1B8Y - chain A; structure by X-ray diffraction, 2.00 A resolution.

# Chain A
Molecule: Protein (stromelysin-1)
From: Homo sapiens
Notes: EC 3.4.24.17; fragment: catalytic domain
UniProt: P08254 (MMP3_HUMAN); residues 83-249 here correspond to UniProt positions 100-266 (UniProt number = residue number + 17)
Sequence (167 residues; numbered 83 to 249; the number before each row is that of its first residue):
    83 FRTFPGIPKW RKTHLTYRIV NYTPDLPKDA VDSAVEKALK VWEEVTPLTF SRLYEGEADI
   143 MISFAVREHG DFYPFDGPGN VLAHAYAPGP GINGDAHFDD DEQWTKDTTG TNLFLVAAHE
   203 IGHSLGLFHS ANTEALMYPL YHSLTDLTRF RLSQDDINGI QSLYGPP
Ion coordination: Ca2+ site 1: Asp107, Asp182, Glu184; Ca2+ site 2: Asp141, Gly173, Asn175, Asp177; Zn2+ site 1: His151, Asp153, His166, His179; Ca2+ site 3: Asp158, Gly159, Gly161, Val163, Asp181, Glu184; Zn2+ site 2: His201, His205, His211 (together with IN7)
Ligand contacts: IN7 ([4-(4-phenyl-piperidin-1-yl)-benzenesulfonylamino]-acetic acid): Asn162, Val163, Leu164, Ala165, Leu197, Val198, His201, Glu202, His205, His211, Glu216, Ala217, Leu218, Tyr220, Pro221, Leu222, Tyr223, His224, Leu226, Phe232
Swiss-Prot annotation at these positions:
  - active site: Glu202
  - binding site (Ca(2+)): Asp107, Asp141, Asp158, Gly159, Gly161, Val163, Gly173, Asn175, Asp177, Asp181, Asp182, Glu184
  - binding site (Zn(2+)): His151, Asp153, His166, His179, His201, His205, His211

# Overview
Chain A binds compound IN7. Asp107, Asp182 and Glu184 form the Ca2+ site 1. Asp141, Gly173, Asn175 and Asp177
coordinate Ca2+ site 2. UniProt lists active-site residue Glu202, 12 Ca2+-binding residues and 7 Zn2+-binding
residues.
Chain A is Protein (stromelysin-1) (Homo sapiens); the structure, X-ray structure of human stromelysin
catalytic domain complexed with non-peptide inhibitors: implications for inhibitor selectivity, was determined
by X-ray diffraction (same publication as 1QIA, 1QIC, 1CIZ and 1CAQ).
